Entry 6JHR (electron microscopy, 3.68 A resolution); this record covers chains A and C of the 5 polymer chains in the assembly.

Chain A:
Molecule: VP1
Organism: Human hepatitis A virus Hu/Australia/HM175/1976
Chain sequence (278 residues; numbered 1 to 278; the number before each row is that of its first residue):
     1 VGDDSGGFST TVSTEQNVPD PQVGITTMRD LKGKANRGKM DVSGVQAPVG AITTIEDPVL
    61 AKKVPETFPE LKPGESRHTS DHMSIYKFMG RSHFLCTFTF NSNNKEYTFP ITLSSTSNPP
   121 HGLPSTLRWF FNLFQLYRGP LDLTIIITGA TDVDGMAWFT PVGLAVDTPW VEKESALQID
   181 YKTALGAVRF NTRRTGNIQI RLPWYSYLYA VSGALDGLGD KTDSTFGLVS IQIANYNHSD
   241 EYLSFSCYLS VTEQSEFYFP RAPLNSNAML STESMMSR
Unresolved in the structure: 1-2, 30-39, 273-278

Chain C:
Molecule: VP3
Organism: Human hepatitis A virus Hu/Australia/HM175/1976
Chain sequence (246 residues; each row starts with the number of its first residue):
     1 MMRNETRVST TENVVNLSNY EDARAKMSFA LDQEDWKSDP SQGGGIKITH FTTWTSIPTL
    61 AAQFPFNASD SVGQQIKVIP VDPYFFQMTN TNPDQKCITA LASICQMFCF WRGDLVFDFQ
   121 VFPTKYHSGR LLFCFVPGNE LIDVTGITLK QATTAPCAVM DIAGVQSTLR FRVPWISDTP
   181 YRVNRYTKEA HQKGEYTAIG KLIVYCYNRL TSPSNVAHHV RVNVYLSAIN LECFAPLYHA
   241 MDVTTQ

How chain A and chain C interact:
Residue-residue contacts (158):
  N17(A) - I57(C)
  P19(A) - I46(C)
  P19(A) - K47(C)
  P19(A) - I48(C)  hydrophobic
  P19(A) - T53(C)
  D20(A) - K47(C)
  D20(A) - I48(C)
  D20(A) - T49(C)  hydrogen bond
  D20(A) - H50(C)  hydrogen bond (side chain-backbone)
  D20(A) - T53(C)  hydrogen bond (backbone-side chain)
  P21(A) - T52(C)
  P21(A) - T53(C)
  P21(A) - S56(C)
  Q22(A) - H50(C)
  Q22(A) - T52(C)  hydrogen bond (backbone-side chain)
  Q22(A) - I229(C)
  Q22(A) - N230(C)  hydrogen bond (side chain-backbone)
  G24(A) - H50(C)  hydrogen bond (backbone-side chain)
  G24(A) - L231(C)
  G24(A) - E232(C)
  I25(A) - E232(C)
  T26(A) - R112(C)
  T26(A) - E232(C)  hydrogen bond
  V42(A) - R172(C)
  G50(A) - R170(C)
  A51(A) - T168(C)
  A51(A) - L169(C)
  A51(A) - R170(C)  hydrogen bond (backbone-backbone)
  I52(A) - M160(C)  hydrophobic
  I52(A) - Q166(C)
  I52(A) - T168(C)
  T53(A) - Q166(C)
  T53(A) - S167(C)
  T53(A) - T168(C)  hydrogen bond (backbone-backbone)
  T53(A) - R170(C)
  T54(A) - Q166(C)
  I55(A) - Q120(C)
  I55(A) - T168(C)
  I55(A) - Y225(C)  hydrophobic
  E56(A) - Q120(C)  hydrogen bond
  A61(A) - R170(C)
  P65(A) - V116(C)  hydrophobic
  P65(A) - R170(C)
  P65(A) - R172(C)  hydrogen bond (backbone-side chain)
  E66(A) - R170(C)
  E66(A) - R172(C)
  T67(A) - A158(C)
  T67(A) - F171(C)
  T67(A) - R172(C)
  F68(A) - P156(C)
  F68(A) - C157(C)
  F68(A) - F171(C)  hydrophobic
  F68(A) - P174(C)  hydrophobic
  E70(A) - R172(C)  salt bridge
  E70(A) - V173(C)
  E70(A) - P174(C)
  P73(A) - R112(C)
  S76(A) - Y181(C)  hydrogen bond
  S76(A) - E232(C)  hydrogen bond
  H78(A) - E232(C)  salt bridge
  H78(A) - F234(C)
  D81(A) - H50(C)  salt bridge
  H82(A) - F108(C)
  H82(A) - C233(C)
  H82(A) - F234(C)
  M83(A) - H50(C)  hydrogen bond (backbone-side chain)
  M83(A) - F51(C)  hydrogen bond (backbone-backbone)
  M83(A) - I104(C)  hydrophobic
  M83(A) - F108(C)  hydrophobic
  M83(A) - C233(C)
  S84(A) - T49(C)
  S84(A) - H50(C)
  I85(A) - I48(C)  hydrophobic
  I85(A) - T49(C)
  I85(A) - H50(C)
  I85(A) - F51(C)  hydrophobic
  Y86(A) - Y20(C)
  F88(A) - F51(C)  hydrophobic
  F88(A) - M107(C)
  F88(A) - F108(C)  hydrophobic
  F88(A) - P236(C)  hydrophobic
  G90(A) - N19(C)
  G90(A) - Y20(C)
  G90(A) - A23(C)
  R91(A) - L17(C)
  R91(A) - P236(C)  hydrogen bond (side chain-backbone)
  S92(A) - L17(C)
  S125(A) - Y238(C)  hydrogen bond (backbone-side chain)
  T126(A) - Y238(C)
  W129(A) - S103(C)
  W129(A) - M107(C)  hydrophobic
  L133(A) - W54(C)
  L136(A) - Q42(C)
  R138(A) - K37(C)  hydrogen bond (side chain-backbone)
  R138(A) - S38(C)
  R138(A) - D39(C)
  D142(A) - A23(C)
  D142(A) - R24(C)
  D142(A) - A25(C)
  T144(A) - L17(C)
  A157(A) - F29(C)
  F159(A) - F29(C)  hydrophobic
  V188(A) - F29(C)  hydrophobic
  T195(A) - N13(C)  hydrogen bond (backbone-side chain)
  N197(A) - N13(C)
  Q199(A) - D22(C)  hydrogen bond (side chain-backbone)
  Q199(A) - R24(C)
  Q199(A) - A25(C)
  Q199(A) - K26(C)
  Q199(A) - M27(C)
  I200(A) - M27(C)  hydrophobic
  I200(A) - S28(C)
  I200(A) - F29(C)  hydrophobic
  R201(A) - A25(C)
  R201(A) - M27(C)
  R201(A) - S28(C)
  W204(A) - W36(C)  hydrogen bond (backbone-side chain)
  Y205(A) - A30(C)
  Y205(A) - E34(C)  hydrogen bond
  Y205(A) - W36(C)  hydrophobic
  Y209(A) - D39(C)  hydrogen bond (side chain-backbone)
  Y209(A) - Q42(C)
  Y248(A) - L17(C)  hydrophobic
  S250(A) - A23(C)  hydrogen bond (side chain-backbone)
  V251(A) - Y20(C)
  T252(A) - Y20(C)
  E253(A) - Y20(C)  hydrogen bond
  Q254(A) - W36(C)
  E256(A) - S38(C)  hydrogen bond
  E256(A) - K47(C)
  F257(A) - I46(C)
  F257(A) - K47(C)
  F257(A) - I48(C)  hydrogen bond (backbone-backbone)
  Y258(A) - D39(C)
  Y258(A) - I46(C)
  Y258(A) - I48(C)
  F259(A) - I46(C)
  P260(A) - I46(C)
  P260(A) - I48(C)
  P260(A) - T53(C)
  P260(A) - W54(C)  hydrophobic
  R261(A) - W54(C)  hydrogen bond (backbone-side chain)
  P263(A) - I98(C)  hydrophobic
  P263(A) - A100(C)  hydrophobic
  P263(A) - S103(C)
  L264(A) - I98(C)
  N265(A) - Q95(C)
  N265(A) - K96(C)
  S266(A) - K96(C)
  S266(A) - I98(C)
  S266(A) - M241(C)  hydrogen bond (side chain-backbone)
  N267(A) - D94(C)
  N267(A) - Q95(C)
  N267(A) - K96(C)  hydrogen bond (side chain-backbone)
  M269(A) - Q106(C)
  M269(A) - Y238(C)
  M269(A) - A240(C)  hydrophobic
  S271(A) - Y238(C)
Other interface residues (no listed pair), chain A (84 interface residues in all): E15, V23, K63, R77, F130, P140, I146, W158, A187, P203, L270
Other interface residues (no listed pair), chain C (80 interface residues in all): V15, S18, L31, P40, S41, G43, P58, F86, T99, D114, V165, A235

Summary:
84 residues of chain A face 80 of chain C across their interface, with 30 hydrogen bonds and 3 salt bridges.
Polar pairs include E70(A)-R172(C), H78(A)-E232(C) and D81(A)-H50(C).
Chain A is VP1 and chain C is VP3, both from Human hepatitis A virus Hu/Australia/HM175/1976; the structure,
The cryo-EM structure of HAV bound to a neutralizing antibody-F6, was determined by electron microscopy
together with 6JHQ, 6JHS and 6JHT from the same study.
